PDB entry 5NQT | X-ray diffraction, 2.15 A resolution | chains B and F of the 3 polymer chains in the assembly

Chain B:
Protein: Tubulin beta-2B chain
From: Bos taurus
UniProt: Q6B856 (TBB2B_BOVIN); the author numbering skips numbers that UniProt does not, so the offset changes along the chain: 1-42 = UniProt 1-42; 45-360 = UniProt 43-358; 369-455 = UniProt 359-445
Chain sequence (445 residues; each row starts with the number of its first residue; note: 10 numbers in that range are skipped by the numbering (no residue carries them; nothing is unmodelled there)):
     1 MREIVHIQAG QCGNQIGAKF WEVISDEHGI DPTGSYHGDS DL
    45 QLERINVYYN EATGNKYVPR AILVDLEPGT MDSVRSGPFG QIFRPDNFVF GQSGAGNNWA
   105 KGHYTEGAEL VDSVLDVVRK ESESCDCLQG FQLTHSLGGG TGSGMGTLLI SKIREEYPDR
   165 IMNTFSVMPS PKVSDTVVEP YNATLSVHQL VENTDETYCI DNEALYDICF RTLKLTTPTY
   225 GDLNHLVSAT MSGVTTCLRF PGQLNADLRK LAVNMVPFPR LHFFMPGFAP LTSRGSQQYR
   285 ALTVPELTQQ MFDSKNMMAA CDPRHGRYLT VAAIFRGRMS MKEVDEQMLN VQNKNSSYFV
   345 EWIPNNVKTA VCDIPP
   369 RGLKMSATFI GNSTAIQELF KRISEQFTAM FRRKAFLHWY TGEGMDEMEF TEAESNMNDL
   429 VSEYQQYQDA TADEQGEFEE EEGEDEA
Disordered / not traced: 442-455
Swiss-Prot annotation at these positions:
  - motif: Met1 to Ile4 (MREI motif)
  - binding site (GTP): Gln11, Glu71, Ser140, Gly144, Thr145, Gly146, Asn206, Asn228
  - binding site (Mg(2+)): Glu71
  - modified residue: Ser40 (Phosphoserine), Thr57 (Phosphothreonine), Lys60 (N6-acetyllysine), Ser174 (Phosphoserine), Thr287 (Phosphothreonine), Thr292 (Phosphothreonine), Arg320 (Omega-N-methylarginine), Glu448 (5-glutamyl polyglutamate)
  - cross-link (Glycyl lysine isopeptide (Lys-Gly)): Lys60 (interchain with G-Cter in ubiquitin), Lys326 (interchain with G-Cter in ubiquitin)

Chain F:
Protein: Designed ankyrin repeat protein (darpin) D1
From: synthetic construct
Notes: antibody fragment or engineered binder
Chain sequence (169 residues; row label = number of the first residue in the row):
     1 MRGSHHHHHH GSDLGKKLLE AARAGQDDEV RILMANGADV NATDASGLTP LHLAATYGHL
    61 EIVEVLLKHG ADVNAIDIMG STPLHLAALI GHLEIVEVLL KHGADVNAVD TWGDTPLHLA
   121 AIMGHLEIVE VLLKHGADVN AQDKFGKTAF DISIDNGNED LAEILQKLN
Disordered / not traced: 1-12, 168-169

How chain B and chain F interact:
Pairs across the interface - 33 pairs, chain B then chain F:
  Pro175(B) - Met123(F)
  Lys176(B) - Asn158(F)
  Lys176(B) - Asp160(F)  salt bridge
  Asp179(B) - Met123(F)
  Asp179(B) - Gly124(F)
  Asp179(B) - His125(F)  salt bridge
  Val181(B) - Ile90(F)
  Val181(B) - Met123(F)  hydrophobic
  Val181(B) - His125(F)
  Arg215(B) - Glu159(F)
  Arg215(B) - Asp160(F)  salt bridge
  Arg215(B) - Glu163(F)  salt bridge
  Glu393(B) - Ile122(F)
  Glu393(B) - Asn156(F)  hydrogen bond
  Gln394(B) - Ile122(F)  hydrogen bond (side chain-backbone)
  Gln394(B) - Met123(F)
  Ala397(B) - Leu89(F)  hydrophobic
  Met398(B) - Leu89(F)  hydrophobic
  Met398(B) - Ile90(F)  hydrophobic
  Met398(B) - Met123(F)  hydrophobic
  Arg400(B) - Trp112(F)
  Arg400(B) - Asp114(F)  salt bridge
  Arg401(B) - Ser81(F)
  Arg401(B) - Leu86(F)
  Arg401(B) - Asp110(F)  salt bridge
  Arg401(B) - Trp112(F)
  Arg401(B) - Asp114(F)  salt bridge
  Arg401(B) - Leu119(F)
  Ala403(B) - Ile90(F)  hydrophobic
  Phe404(B) - Thr56(F)
  Phe404(B) - Tyr57(F)  hydrophobic
  Phe404(B) - Ile90(F)  hydrophobic
  His406(B) - Tyr57(F)  hydrogen bond
Other interface residues (no listed pair), chain B (19 interface residues in all): Pro184, Asp211, Phe214, Arg390, Trp407
Other interface residues (no listed pair), chain F (20 interface residues in all): Ile152

In short:
19 residues of chain B and 20 residues of chain F are in contact, with 3 hydrogen bonds and 7 salt bridges.
Polar pairs include Lys176(B)-Asp160(F), Asp179(B)-His125(F) and Arg215(B)-Asp160(F). From UniProt: 8
GTP-binding residues and Mg2+-binding residue Glu71(B) on chain B.
Chain B is Tubulin beta-2B chain (Bos taurus) and chain F is Designed ankyrin repeat protein (darpin) D1
(synthetic construct); the structure, Tubulin Darpin room-temperature structure, was determined by X-ray
diffraction together with 5NM5, 5NQU and 5O5W from the same study.
